Entry 2OGQ (X-ray diffraction, 1.95 A resolution); this record covers chain A.

[Chain A]
Molecule: Serine/threonine-protein kinase PLK1
Organism: Homo sapiens
Notes: EC 2.7.11.21; fragment: Polo-Box domain, residues 365-603
Reference sequence: P53350 (PLK1_HUMAN); residue numbers follow UniProt; this construct covers 365-603
Sequence (239 residues; row label = number of the first residue in the row):
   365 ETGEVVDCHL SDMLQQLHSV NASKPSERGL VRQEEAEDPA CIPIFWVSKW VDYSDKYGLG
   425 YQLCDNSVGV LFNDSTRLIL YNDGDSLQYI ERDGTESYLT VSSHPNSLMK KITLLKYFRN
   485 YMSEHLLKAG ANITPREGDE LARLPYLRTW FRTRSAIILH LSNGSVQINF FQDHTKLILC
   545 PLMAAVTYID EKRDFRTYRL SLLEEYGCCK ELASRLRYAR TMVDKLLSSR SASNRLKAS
Not modelled in the structure: 365-370, 495-506, 594-603
Curated features (UniProtKB/Swiss-Prot):
  - region: Ala493 to Arg507 (Linker), His538 to Lys540 (Important for interaction with phosphorylated proteins)
  - modified residue: Ser375 (Phosphoserine), Ser450 (Phosphoserine), Thr498 (Phosphothreonine)
  - cross-link: Lys492 (Glycyl lysine isopeptide (Lys-Gly) (interchain with G-Cter in ubiquitin))
What the authors report for this chain:
  - mutagenesis - H538A/K540M: unchanged localization
  - conformationally variable residues (order/disorder transition): Ala493 to Arg507

[Overview]
From the paper: H538A/K540M leave localization unchanged; conformational variability at Ala493.
Chain A is Serine/threonine-protein kinase PLK1 (Homo sapiens); the structure, Molecular and structural basis
of Plk1 substrate recognition: Implications in centrosomal localization, was determined by X-ray diffraction,
deposited together with 3BZI and 2OJX.
